2QLS - chains A and B; structure by X-ray diffraction, 3.50 A resolution.

# Chain A
Molecule: Hemoglobin subunit alpha
Source organism: Canis lupus familiaris
Reference sequence: P60529 (HBA_CANFA); residue numbers follow UniProt; this construct covers 1-141
Amino-acid sequence (141 residues; each row starts with the number of its first residue):
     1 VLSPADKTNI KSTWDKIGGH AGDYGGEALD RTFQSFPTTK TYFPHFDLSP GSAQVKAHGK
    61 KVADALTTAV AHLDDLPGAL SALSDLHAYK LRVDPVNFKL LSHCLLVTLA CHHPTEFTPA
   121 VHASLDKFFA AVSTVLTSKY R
UniProt features mapped onto this chain:
  - binding site (O2): His58
  - binding site (heme b): His87
  - modified residue: Ser3 (Phosphoserine), Lys7 (N6-succinyllysine), Thr8 (Phosphothreonine), Lys11 (N6-succinyllysine), Lys16 (N6-acetyllysine), Tyr24 (Phosphotyrosine), Ser35 (Phosphoserine), Lys40 (N6-succinyllysine), Ser49 (Phosphoserine), Ser102 (Phosphoserine), Thr108 (Phosphothreonine), Ser124 (Phosphoserine), Thr134 (Phosphothreonine), Thr137 (Phosphothreonine), Ser138 (Phosphoserine)
  - natural variant: Ala130 (A130T: In second chain)
Metal / ion sites: heme Fe near His87 (its only coordinating residue here)
Ligand contacts: heme (HEM): Thr39, Tyr42, Phe43, His45, Phe46, His58, Lys61, Val62, Ala65, Leu66, Leu83, Leu86, His87, Leu91, Val93, Asn97, Phe98, Leu101, Val132, Leu136

# Chain B
Molecule: Hemoglobin subunit beta
Source organism: Canis lupus familiaris
Reference sequence: P60524 (HBB_CANFA); residues 1-146 here = UniProt positions 1-146
Amino-acid sequence (146 residues; numbered 1 to 146; the number before each row is that of its first residue):
     1 VHLTAEEKSL VSGLWGKVNV DEVGGEALGR LLIVYPWTQR FFDSFGDLST PDAVMSNAKV
    61 KAHGKKVLNS FSDGLKNLDN LKGTFAKLSE LHCDKLHVDP ENFKLLGNVL VCVLAHHFGK
   121 EFTPQVQAAY QKVVAGVANA LAHKYH
UniProt features mapped onto this chain:
  - binding site (heme b): His63, His92
  - modified residue: Val1 (N-acetylvaline), Ser44 (Phosphoserine), Lys59 (N6-acetyllysine), Lys82 (N6-acetyllysine), Cys93 (S-nitrosocysteine), Lys144 (N6-acetyllysine)
Metal / ion sites: heme Fe near His92 (its only coordinating residue here)
Ligand contacts: heme (HEM): Thr38, Phe41, Phe42, Ser44, Phe45, His63, Lys66, Val67, Ser70, Phe71, Leu88, Leu91, His92, Leu96, Val98, Asn102, Phe103, Leu106, Leu141

# Chain A / chain B interface
Contacting residue pairs - 32 pairs, chain A then chain B:
  Arg31(A) - Phe122(B)  hydrogen bond (side chain-backbone)
  Arg31(A) - Pro124(B)
  Arg31(A) - Gln127(B)  hydrogen bond
  Gln34(A) - Pro124(B)
  Gln34(A) - Gln125(B)
  Gln34(A) - Ala128(B)
  Ser35(A) - Gln127(B)  hydrogen bond
  Ser35(A) - Ala128(B)
  Ser35(A) - Gln131(B)
  Phe36(A) - Gln131(B)
  Lys99(A) - Lys104(B)
  His103(A) - Asn108(B)  hydrogen bond (side chain-backbone)
  His103(A) - Gln127(B)
  His103(A) - Gln131(B)
  Cys104(A) - Gln127(B)
  Val107(A) - Ala115(B)  hydrophobic
  Val107(A) - Gln127(B)
  Ala110(A) - Ala115(B)
  Ala110(A) - His116(B)
  Cys111(A) - Ala115(B)
  Cys111(A) - Gly119(B)
  Cys111(A) - Lys120(B)  hydrogen bond (backbone-side chain)
  His112(A) - Lys120(B)  hydrogen bond
  Pro114(A) - His116(B)  hydrogen bond (backbone-side chain)
  Phe117(A) - Arg30(B)  hydrogen bond (backbone-side chain)
  Phe117(A) - His116(B)
  Thr118(A) - Arg30(B)
  Pro119(A) - Arg30(B)
  Pro119(A) - Ile33(B)  hydrophobic
  His122(A) - Arg30(B)  hydrogen bond
  His122(A) - Val34(B)
  Asp126(A) - Val34(B)
Other interface residues (no listed pair), chain A (19 interface residues in all): Leu106, Ala123
Other interface residues (no listed pair), chain B (22 interface residues in all): Tyr35, Met55, Glu101, Val109, Val111, Cys112, Thr123

# Overview
Chain A and chain B form an interface of 19 and 22 residues respectively, with 9 hydrogen bonds. Among the
polar pairs are Arg31(A)-Phe122(B), Arg31(A)-Gln127(B) and Ser35(A)-Gln127(B). Bound to chain A: heme. Chain B
binds heme.
Chain A is Hemoglobin subunit alpha and chain B is Hemoglobin subunit beta, both from Canis lupus familiaris;
the structure, crystal structure of hemoglobin from dog (Canis familiaris) at 3.5 Angstrom resolution, was
determined by X-ray diffraction.
